PDB entry 8IUZ | electron microscopy, 3.00 A resolution | chains A and B of the 3 polymer chains in the assembly

Chain A:
Protein: Hemagglutinin
Source organism: H7N9 subtype
UniProtKB: A0A2D0Z8H0 (A0A2D0Z8H0_9INFA); residues 2-495 here correspond to UniProt positions 19-512 (UniProt number = residue number + 17)
Amino-acid sequence (494 residues; row label = number of the first residue in the row):
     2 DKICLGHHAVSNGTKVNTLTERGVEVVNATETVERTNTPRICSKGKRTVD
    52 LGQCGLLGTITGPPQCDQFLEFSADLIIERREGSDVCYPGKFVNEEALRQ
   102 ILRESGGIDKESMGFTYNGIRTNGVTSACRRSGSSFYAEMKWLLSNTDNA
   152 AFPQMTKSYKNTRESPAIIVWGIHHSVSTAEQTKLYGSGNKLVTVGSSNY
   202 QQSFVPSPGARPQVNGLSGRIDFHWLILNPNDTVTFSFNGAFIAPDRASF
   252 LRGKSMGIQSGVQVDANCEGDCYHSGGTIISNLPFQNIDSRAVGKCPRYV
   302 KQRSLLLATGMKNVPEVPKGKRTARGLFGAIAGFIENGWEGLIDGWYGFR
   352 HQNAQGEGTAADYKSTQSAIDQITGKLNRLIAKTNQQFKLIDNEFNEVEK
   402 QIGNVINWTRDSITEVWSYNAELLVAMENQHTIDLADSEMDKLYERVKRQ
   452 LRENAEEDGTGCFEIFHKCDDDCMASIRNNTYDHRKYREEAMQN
Disordered / not traced: 318-327
Disulfide bonds: Cys5-Cys463, Cys43-Cys269, Cys55-Cys67, Cys88-Cys130, Cys273-Cys297, Cys470-Cys474
Glycans and other covalent adducts: N-acetylglucosamine (NAG) linked to Asn29, Asn408, Asn480

Chain B:
Protein: 2D7 Fab heavy chain
Source organism: Mus musculus
Notes: antibody fragment or engineered binder
Amino-acid sequence (118 residues; each row starts with the number of its first residue):
     1 MVQLQESGPGLVKPSQSLSLTCTVTGYSITSDYTWNWIRQFPGNKLEWMG
    51 YISYSGSTSYNPSLKSRMSITRDTSKNQFLLQLNSVTTADTATYYCTRDG
   101 PYWHIDVWGAGTTVTVSS
Disulfide bonds: Cys22-Cys96

How chain A and chain B interact:
Residue-residue contacts - 13 pairs, chain A then chain B:
  Arg131(A) - Asp32(B)  salt bridge
  Arg131(A) - Tyr54(B)  hydrogen bond
  Arg132(A) - Tyr102(B)
  Arg132(A) - Trp103(B)
  Ser133(A) - Asp32(B)
  Ser133(A) - Tyr33(B)
  Ser133(A) - Gly100(B)  hydrogen bond (side chain-backbone)
  Ser133(A) - Pro101(B)
  Gly134(A) - Asp32(B)
  Gly134(A) - Tyr33(B)
  Ser135(A) - Asp32(B)  hydrogen bond
  Ser135(A) - Tyr33(B)
  Ser136(A) - Pro101(B)
Also at the interface, not in a pair above, chain A (8 interface residues in all): Phe137, Tyr138
Also at the interface, not in a pair above, chain B (8 interface residues in all): Thr34

Overview:
Chain A and chain B each contribute 8 residues to their interface; the contacts include 3 hydrogen bonds and 1
salt bridge. Polar pairs include Arg131(A)-Asp32(B), Arg131(A)-Tyr54(B) and Ser133(A)-Gly100(B).
N-acetylglucosamine is covalently linked to Asn29(A), Asn408(A) and Asn480(A).
Chain A is Hemagglutinin (H7N9 subtype) and chain B is 2D7 Fab heavy chain (Mus musculus); the structure, H7N9
HA-2D7 Fab, was determined by electron microscopy (same publication as 8IUX and 8IUY).
